5Z3U - chains C and I of the 11 polymer chains in the assembly; structure by electron microscopy, 4.31 A resolution (low resolution: residue-level contacts below are approximate; hydrogen-bond / salt-bridge calls are withheld).

[Chain C]
Name: Histone H2A
Source organism: Xenopus laevis
Reference sequence: Q6AZJ8 (Q6AZJ8_XENLA); residues 1-129 here correspond to UniProt positions 2-130 (UniProt number = residue number + 1)
Sequence (129 residues; numbered 1 to 129; the number before each row is that of its first residue):
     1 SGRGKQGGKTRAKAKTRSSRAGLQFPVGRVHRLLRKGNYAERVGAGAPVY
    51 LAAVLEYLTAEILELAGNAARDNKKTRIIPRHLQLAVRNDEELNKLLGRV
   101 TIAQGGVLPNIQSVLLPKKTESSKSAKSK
Not modelled in the structure: 1-11, 119-129

[Chain I]
Molecule: 167-nt DNA strand
Sequence (167 nucleotides; each row starts with the number of its first residue):
     1 ATCGAGAATCCCGGTGCCGAGGCCGCTCAATTGGTCGTAGACAGCTCTAG
    51 CACCGCTTAAACGCACGTACGCGCTGTCCCCCGCGTTTTAACCGCCAAGG
   101 GGATTACTCCCTAGTCTCCAGGCACGTGTCAGATATATACATCCTGAAGC
   151 TTGTCGAGAAGTACGAT
Not modelled in the structure: 1, 148-167

[Chain C / chain I interface]
Pairs across the interface (12):
  Arg-29(C) with DC123(I)
  Arg-42(C) with DT112(I); DA113(I)
  Val-43(C) with DT112(I); DA113(I)
  Gly-44(C) with DT112(I)
  Ala-45(C) with DT112(I)
  Lys-75(C) with DG132(I); DA133(I)
  Thr-76(C) with DA131(I); DG132(I)
  Arg-77(C) with DG132(I)
Interface residues without a listed pair, chain C (10 interface residues in all): Thr-16, Pro-26
Interface residues without a listed pair, chain I (8 interface residues in all): DG121, DG122

[Summary]
The interface between chain C and chain I involves 10 residues on one side and 8 on the other.
Chain C is Histone H2A (Xenopus laevis) and chain I is a 167-nt DNA strand; the structure, Structure of
Snf2-nucleosome complex at shl2 in ADP BeFx state, was determined by electron microscopy (same publication as
5Z3V, 5Z3L, 5Z3O, 6IY2 and 6IY3).
